Entry 8DOV (X-ray diffraction, 2.10 A resolution); this record covers chains C and D of the 6 polymer chains in the assembly.

# Chain C
Name: Hemoglobin subunit alpha
From: Homo sapiens
Notes: fragment: Shr_HID2
Reference sequence: P69905 (HBA_HUMAN); residues 1-141 here correspond to UniProt positions 2-142 (UniProt number = residue number + 1)
Chain sequence (141 residues; numbered 1 to 141; the number before each row is that of its first residue):
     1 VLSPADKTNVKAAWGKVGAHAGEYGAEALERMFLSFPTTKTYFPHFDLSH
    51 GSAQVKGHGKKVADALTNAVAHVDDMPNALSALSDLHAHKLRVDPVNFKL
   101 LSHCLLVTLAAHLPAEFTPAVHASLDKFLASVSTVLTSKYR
Not modelled in the structure: 141
Swiss-Prot annotation at these positions:
  - binding site (O2): His58
  - binding site (heme b): His87
  - site: Thr8, Asn9 (Microbial infection: Cleavage), Lys11 (Not glycated), Ala13, Trp14 (Microbial infection: Cleavage), Tyr24, Gly25 (Microbial infection: Cleavage), Leu29, Glu30 (Microbial infection: Cleavage), His45, Phe46 (Microbial infection: Cleavage), Asp47, Leu48 (Microbial infection: Cleavage), Ser52, Ala53 (Microbial infection: Cleavage), Val55, Lys56 (Microbial infection: Cleavage), Lys56 (Not glycated), Gly59, Lys60 (Microbial infection: Cleavage), Lys60 (Not glycated), Lys90 (Not glycated), Leu91, Arg92 (Microbial infection: Cleavage), Lys99 (Not glycated), Leu106, Val107 (Microbial infection: Cleavage), Thr108, Leu109 (Microbial infection: Cleavage), Val121, His122 (Microbial infection: Cleavage), Ser133, Thr134 (Microbial infection: Cleavage)
  - modified residue: Ser3 (Phosphoserine), Lys7 (N6-succinyllysine), Thr8 (Phosphothreonine), Lys11 (N6-succinyllysine), Lys16 (N6-acetyllysine), Tyr24 (Phosphotyrosine), Ser35 (Phosphoserine), Lys40 (N6-succinyllysine), Ser49 (Phosphoserine), Ser102 (Phosphoserine), Thr108 (Phosphothreonine), Ser124 (Phosphoserine), Ser131 (Phosphoserine), Thr134 (Phosphothreonine), Thr137 (Phosphothreonine), Ser138 (Phosphoserine)
  - glycosylation (N-linked (Glc) (glycation) lysine): Lys7, Lys16, Lys40, Lys61

# Chain D
Name: Hemoglobin subunit beta
From: Homo sapiens
Notes: fragment: Hb_alpha
Reference sequence: P68871 (HBB_HUMAN); residues 1-146 here correspond to UniProt positions 2-147 (UniProt number = residue number + 1)
Chain sequence (146 residues; row label = number of the first residue in the row):
     1 VHLTPEEKSAVTALWGKVNVDEVGGEALGRLLVVYPWTQRFFESFGDLST
    51 PDAVMGNPKVKAHGKKVLGAFSDGLAHLDNLKGTFATLSELHCDKLHVDP
   101 ENFRLLGNVLVCVLAHHFGKEFTPPVQAAYQKVVAGVANALAHKYH
Not modelled in the structure: 1
Swiss-Prot annotation at these positions:
  - binding site ((2R)-2,3-bisphosphoglycerate): Val1, His2, Lys82, His143
  - binding site (heme b): His63, His92
  - site: Glu7, Lys8 (Microbial infection: Cleavage), Gly25, Glu26 (Microbial infection: Cleavage), Gly29, Arg30 (Microbial infection: Cleavage), Tyr35, Pro36 (Microbial infection: Cleavage), Trp37, Thr38 (Microbial infection: Cleavage), Phe45, Gly46 (Microbial infection: Cleavage), Asp52, Ala53 (Microbial infection: Cleavage), Gly56, Asn57 (Microbial infection: Cleavage), Lys59 (Not glycated), Phe71, Ser72 (Microbial infection: Cleavage), Gly74, Leu75 (Microbial infection: Cleavage), Lys82 (Not glycated), Thr84, Phe85 (Microbial infection: Cleavage), His92, Cys93 (Microbial infection: Cleavage), Lys95 (Not glycated), Arg104, Leu105 (Microbial infection: Cleavage), Leu110, Val111 (Microbial infection: Cleavage), Gly119, Lys120 (Microbial infection: Cleavage), Phe122, Thr123 (Microbial infection: Cleavage), Ala128, Ala129 (Microbial infection: Cleavage) and 2 more in UniProt
  - modified residue: Val1 (N-acetylvaline), Ser9 (Phosphoserine), Thr12 (Phosphothreonine), Ser44 (Phosphoserine), Thr50 (Phosphothreonine), Lys59 (N6-acetyllysine), Lys82 (N6-acetyllysine), Thr87 (Phosphothreonine), Cys93 (S-nitrosocysteine), Lys144 (N6-acetyllysine)
  - glycosylation: Val1 (N-linked (Glc) (glycation) valine), Lys8 (N-linked (Glc) (glycation) lysine), Lys17 (N-linked (Glc) (glycation) lysine), Lys66 (N-linked (Glc) (glycation) lysine), Lys120 (N-linked (Glc) (glycation) lysine), Lys144 (N-linked (Glc) (glycation) lysine)

# Interface between chain C and chain D
Pairs across the interface - 40 pairs, chain C then chain D:
  Glu30(C) - Pro124(D)
  Arg31(C) - Phe122(D)  hydrogen bond (side chain-backbone)
  Arg31(C) - Thr123(D)
  Arg31(C) - Pro124(D)
  Arg31(C) - Gln127(D)  hydrogen bond
  Leu34(C) - Pro124(D)  hydrophobic
  Leu34(C) - Pro125(D)
  Leu34(C) - Ala128(D)
  Ser35(C) - Gln127(D)
  Ser35(C) - Ala128(D)
  Ser35(C) - Gln131(D)
  Phe36(C) - Gln131(D)
  Lys99(C) - Arg104(D)
  His103(C) - Asn108(D)
  His103(C) - Val111(D)
  His103(C) - Gln127(D)
  His103(C) - Gln131(D)  hydrogen bond
  Cys104(C) - Gln127(D)
  Val107(C) - Val111(D)  hydrophobic
  Val107(C) - Ala115(D)
  Val107(C) - Gln127(D)
  Ala110(C) - Cys112(D)
  Ala110(C) - Ala115(D)
  Ala110(C) - His116(D)
  Ala111(C) - Ala115(D)
  Ala111(C) - Gly119(D)
  Leu113(C) - His116(D)
  Pro114(C) - His116(D)  hydrogen bond (backbone-side chain)
  Phe117(C) - Arg30(D)  hydrogen bond (backbone-side chain)
  Phe117(C) - His116(D)  hydrogen bond (backbone-side chain)
  Thr118(C) - Arg30(D)
  Pro119(C) - Arg30(D)
  Pro119(C) - Val33(D)
  Pro119(C) - Met55(D)  hydrophobic
  His122(C) - Arg30(D)  hydrogen bond
  His122(C) - Val34(D)
  Ala123(C) - Val33(D)  hydrophobic
  Ala123(C) - Val34(D)
  Asp126(C) - Val34(D)
  Asp126(C) - Tyr35(D)
Also at the interface, not in a pair above, chain C (21 interface residues in all): Leu106, Ala120
Also at the interface, not in a pair above, chain D (22 interface residues in all): Glu26, Pro51, Lys120

# Summary
The interface between chain C and chain D involves 21 residues on one side and 22 on the other; the contacts
include 7 hydrogen bonds. Among the polar pairs are Arg31(C)-Phe122(D), Arg31(C)-Gln127(D) and
His103(C)-Gln131(D).
Here chain C is Hemoglobin subunit alpha and chain D is Hemoglobin subunit beta, both from Homo sapiens. Entry
8DOV (Crystal structure of the Shr Hemoglobin Interacting Domain 2 (HID2) in complex with Hemoglobin) was
determined by X-ray diffraction.
